PDB entry 1GX6 | X-ray diffraction, 1.85 A resolution | chain A

[Chain A]
Molecule: RNA-directed RNA polymerase
Source organism: Hepatitis C virus (ISOLATE BK)
Notes: EC 2.7.7.48; fragment: catalytic domain, residues 2420-2950
UniProtKB: P26663 (POLG_HCVBK); residues 1-531 here correspond to UniProt positions 2420-2950 (UniProt number = residue number + 2419)
Amino-acid sequence (531 residues; numbered 1 to 531; the number before each row is that of its first residue):
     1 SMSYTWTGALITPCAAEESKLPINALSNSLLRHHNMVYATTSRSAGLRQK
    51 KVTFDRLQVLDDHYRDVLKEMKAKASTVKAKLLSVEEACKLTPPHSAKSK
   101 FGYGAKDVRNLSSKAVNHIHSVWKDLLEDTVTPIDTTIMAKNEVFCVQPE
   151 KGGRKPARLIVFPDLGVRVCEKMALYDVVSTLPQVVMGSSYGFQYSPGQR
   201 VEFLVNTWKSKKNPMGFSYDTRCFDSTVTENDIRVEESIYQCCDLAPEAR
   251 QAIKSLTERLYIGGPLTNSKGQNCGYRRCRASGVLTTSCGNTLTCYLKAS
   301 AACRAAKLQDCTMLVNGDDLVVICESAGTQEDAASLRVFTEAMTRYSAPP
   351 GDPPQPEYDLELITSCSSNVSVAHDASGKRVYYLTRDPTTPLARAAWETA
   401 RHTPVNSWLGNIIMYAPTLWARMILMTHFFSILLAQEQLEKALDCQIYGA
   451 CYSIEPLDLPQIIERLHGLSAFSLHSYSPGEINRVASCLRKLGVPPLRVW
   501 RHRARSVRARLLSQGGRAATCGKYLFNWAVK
Modified / non-standard residues: Mse2, Mse36, Mse71, Mse139, Mse173, Mse187, Mse215, Mse313, Mse343, Mse414, Mse423, Mse426 (selenomethionine; parent Met)
UniProt features mapped onto this chain:
  - binding site (Mg(2+)): Asp220, Asp318, Asp319
  - modified residue (Phosphoserine): Ser29, Ser42
Metal / ion sites: Mn2+ site 1: Asp220, Thr221, Asp318 (together with UTP); Mn2+ site 2: Asp220, Asp318, Asp319 (together with UTP)
Ligand contacts:
  - UTP (uridine 5'-triphosphate), molecule 1: Arg48, Arg158, Leu159, Ile160, Asp220, Thr221, Arg222, Cys223, Phe224, Asp225, Ser282, Thr287, Asn291, Asp318, Asp319
  - UTP, molecule 2: Arg48, Lys51, Gln148, Lys155, Arg158
  - UTP, molecule 3: Glu143, Phe145, Lys155, Arg158, Ser367, Arg386, Thr390, Arg394
What the authors report for this chain:
  - Mn2+ coordination: Asp220, Asp318, Asp319
  - binding site for UTP: Arg48, Lys51, Lys155, Arg158, Leu159, Asp225, Ser367, Arg386, Thr390, Arg394
  - specificity-determining residues: Asp225

[In short]
Ligands of chain A: 3 copies of UTP. Asp220, Thr221 and Asp318 coordinate Mn2+ site 1. Asp220, Asp318 and
Asp319 form the Mn2+ site 2. UniProt lists 3 Mg2+-binding residues. From the paper: a binding site for UTP at
Arg48, Lys51 and Lys155 among others; Mn2+ coordination by Asp220, Asp318 and Asp319.
Chain A is RNA-directed RNA polymerase (Hepatitis C virus (ISOLATE BK)); the structure, Hepatitis C Virus RNA
polymerase in complex with UTP and manganese, was determined by X-ray diffraction together with 1GX5 from the
same study.
